6DCF - chains A and C of the 9 polymer chains in the assembly; structure by X-ray diffraction, 3.45 A resolution.

== Chain A ==
Molecule: DNA-directed RNA polymerase subunit alpha
From: Mycobacterium smegmatis (strain ATCC 700084 / mc(2)155)
Notes: EC 2.7.7.6
UniProtKB: A0QSL8 (RPOA_MYCS2); residues 1-350 here = UniProt positions 1-350
Amino-acid sequence (350 residues; numbered 1 to 350; the number before each row is that of its first residue):
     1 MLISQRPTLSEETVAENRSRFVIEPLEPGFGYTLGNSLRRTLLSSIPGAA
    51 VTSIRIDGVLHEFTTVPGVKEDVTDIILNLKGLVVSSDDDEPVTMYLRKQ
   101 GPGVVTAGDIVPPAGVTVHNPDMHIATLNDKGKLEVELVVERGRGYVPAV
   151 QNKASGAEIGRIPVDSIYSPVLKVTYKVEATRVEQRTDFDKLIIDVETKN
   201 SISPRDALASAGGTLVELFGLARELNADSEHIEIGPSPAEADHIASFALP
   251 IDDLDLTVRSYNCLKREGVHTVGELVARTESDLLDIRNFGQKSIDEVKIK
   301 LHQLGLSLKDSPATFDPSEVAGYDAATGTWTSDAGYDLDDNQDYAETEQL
Disordered / not traced: 1, 221-350

== Chain C ==
Molecule: DNA-directed RNA polymerase subunit beta
From: Mycobacterium smegmatis (strain ATCC 700084 / mc(2)155)
Notes: EC 2.7.7.6
UniProtKB: P60281 (RPOB_MYCS2); residues 1-1169 here = UniProt positions 1-1169
Amino-acid sequence (1169 residues; row label = number of the first residue in the row):
     1 MLEGCILAVSSQSKSNAITNNSVPGAPNRVSFAKLREPLEVPGLLDVQTD
    51 SFEWLVGSDRWRQAAIDRGEENPVGGLEEVLAELSPIEDFSGSMSLSFSD
   101 PRFDEVKASVDECKDKDMTYAAPLFVTAEFINNNTGEIKSQTVFMGDFPM
   151 MTEKGTFIINGTERVVVSQLVRSPGVYFDETIDKSTEKTLHSVKVIPGRG
   201 AWLEFDVDKRDTVGVRIDRKRRQPVTVLLKALGWTNEQIVERFGFSEIMM
   251 GTLEKDTTSGTDEALLDIYRKLRPGEPPTKESAQTLLENLFFKEKRYDLA
   301 RVGRYKVNKKLGLNAGKPITSSTLTEEDVVATIEYLVRLHEGQTSMTVPG
   351 GVEVPVEVDDIDHFGNRRLRTVGELIQNQIRVGLSRMERVVRERMTTQDV
   401 EAITPQTLINIRPVVAAIKEFFGTSQLSQFMDQNNPLSGLTHKRRLLALG
   451 PGGLSRERAGLEVRDVHPSHYGRMCPIETPEGPNIGLIGSLSVYARVNPF
   501 GFIETPYRKVENGVVTDQIDYLTADEEDRHVVAQANSPTDENGRFTEDRV
   551 MVRKKGGEVEFVSADQVDYMDVSPRQMVSVATAMIPFLEHDDANRALMGA
   601 NMQRQAVPLVRSEAPLVGTGMELRAAIDAGDVVVADKTGVIEEVSADYIT
   651 VMADDGTRQSYRLRKFARSNHGTCANQRPIVDAGQRVEAGQVIADGPCTQ
   701 NGEMALGKNLLVAIMPWEGHNYEDAIILSNRLVEEDVLTSIHIEEHEIDA
   751 RDTKLGAEEITRDIPNVSDEVLADLDERGIVRIGAEVRDGDILVGKVTPK
   801 GETELTPEERLLRAIFGEKAREVRDTSLKVPHGESGKVIGIRVFSREDDD
   851 ELPAGVNELVRVYVAQKRKISDGDKLAGRHGNKGVIGKILPVEDMPFLPD
   901 GTPVDIILNTHGVPRRMNIGQILETHLGWVAKAGWNIDVAAGVPDWASKL
   951 PEELYSAPADSTVATPVFDGAQEGELAGLLGSTLPNRDGEVMVDADGKST
  1001 LFDGRSGEPFPYPVTVGYMYILKLHHLVDDKIHARSTGPYSMITQQPLGG
  1051 KAQFGGQRFGEMECWAMQAYGAAYTLQELLTIKSDDTVGRVKVYEAIVKG
  1101 ENIPEPGIPESFKVLLKELQSLCLNVEVLSSDGAAIEMRDGDDEDLERAA
  1151 ANLGINLSRNESASVEDLA
Disordered / not traced: 1-22, 129-137, 173-363, 451-465, 511-514, 532-569, 804-805, 1140-1169
Sequence notes: engineered mutation Leu447 (Ser in P60281)
Residues lining bound ligands: Kanglemycin A (KNG): Arg164, Gly423, Thr424, Ser425, Gln426, Ser428, Gln429, Phe430, Asp432, His442, Arg445, Leu447, Pro480, Asn484, Ile488, Arg604, His671
Swiss-Prot annotation at these positions:
  - mutagenesis: Gln429 (Q429K/L: Rifampicin (Rif) resistant), Asp432 (D432V: Rifampicin (Rif) resistant; D432Y: Rifampicin (Rif) resistant; RbpA no longer rescues transcription in the presence of Rif. Decreased affinity for Rif, no change in affinity for RbpA), His442 (H442D/L/P/R/Y: Rifampicin (Rif) resistant), Arg445 (R445L/P: Rifampicin (Rif) resistant), Leu449 (L449P: Rifampicin (Rif) resistant)
From the paper describing this entry:
  - conformationally variable residues (loop rearrangement, order/disorder transition): Leu447 to Gly450, Pro451 to Asp465

== How chain A and chain C interact ==
Contacting residue pairs (67; chain A residue first):
  Arg18(A) with Arg987(C); Asp988(C), salt bridge
  Arg20(A) with Asp988(C), salt bridge
  Tyr32(A) with Phe1002(C), hydrophobic; Gly1007(C); Pro1009(C)
  Asn36(A) with Gly1004(C); Arg1005(C), hydrogen bond (side chain-backbone); Gly1007(C)
  Arg39(A) with Glu893(C), hydrogen bond (side chain-backbone); Phe897(C); Gly901(C), hydrogen bond (side chain-backbone); Pro903(C)
  Arg40(A) with Glu893(C), salt bridge; Asp894(C), salt bridge; Gly1004(C), hydrogen bond (side chain-backbone); Arg1005(C)
  Ser44(A) with Glu893(C)
  Leu60(A) with Ile783(C), hydrophobic
  His61(A) with Gly784(C); Val838(C); Ile839(C), hydrogen bond (side chain-backbone)
  Glu62(A) with Lys867(C), salt bridge
  Phe63(A) with Phe666(C); Ile741(C), hydrophobic; Ala865(C), hydrophobic
  Thr65(A) with Ala646(C); Asp647(C), hydrogen bond; Lys665(C)
  Pro67(A) with Asp647(C)
  Gly68(A) with Ser645(C), hydrogen bond (backbone-side chain)
  Val69(A) with Ser645(C), hydrogen bond (backbone-side chain); Ala646(C), hydrogen bond (backbone-backbone)
  Lys70(A) with Ala646(C); Pro679(C); Val681(C), hydrogen bond (side chain-backbone); Asp682(C), salt bridge
  Asp72(A) with Lys665(C), salt bridge; Phe666(C); Asn676(C)
  Thr74(A) with Phe666(C)
  Asp75(A) with Arg678(C), salt bridge
  Leu78(A) with Lys867(C)
  Lys81(A) with Glu734(C), hydrogen bond (side chain-backbone); Asp736(C), salt bridge
  Lys131(A) with Glu643(C), salt bridge; Tyr648(C)
  Tyr146(A) with Val733(C), hydrogen bond (side chain-backbone); Glu734(C); Lys869(C), hydrogen bond
  Gln151(A) with Glu786(C)
  Asn152(A) with Glu786(C)
  Lys153(A) with Glu786(C); Arg788(C)
  Asp165(A) with Asp736(C); Lys869(C), salt bridge
  Ile167(A) with Glu734(C)
  Lys173(A) with Asp900(C); Thr902(C), hydrogen bond
  Val174(A) with Gly901(C)
  Thr175(A) with Pro899(C), hydrogen bond (side chain-backbone); Asp900(C); Gly901(C), hydrogen bond (side chain-backbone)
  Tyr176(A) with Phe897(C); Phe1002(C); Gly1007(C), hydrogen bond (side chain-backbone)
  Glu197(A) with Arg987(C), salt bridge
Interface residues without a listed pair, chain A (42 interface residues in all): Thr33, Leu43, Thr64, Val66, Glu71, Asn129, Pro148, Ile159, Asp195
Interface residues without a listed pair, chain C (52 interface residues in all): Val610, Arg611, Val644, Ile680, Asn730, Glu735, Asp774, Ala785, Val892, Asp1003, Ser1006, Glu1008

== In short ==
42 residues of chain A and 52 residues of chain C are in contact; the contacts include 17 hydrogen bonds and
12 salt bridges. Polar pairs include Arg18(A)-Asp988(C), Arg20(A)-Asp988(C) and Arg40(A)-Glu893(C). Bound to
chain C: Kanglemycin A. Curated annotation (UniProt) lists 5 mutagenesis sites on chain C. The paper reports
conformational variability at Leu447(C) and Pro451(C).
Here chain A is DNA-directed RNA polymerase subunit alpha and chain C is DNA-directed RNA polymerase subunit
beta, both from Mycobacterium smegmatis (strain ATCC 700084 / mc(2)155). Entry 6DCF (Crystal structure of a
Mycobacterium smegmatis transcription initiation complex with Rifampicin-resistant RNA polymerase and bound to
...) was determined by X-ray diffraction, deposited together with 6CCE and 6CCV.
